PDB entry 8WXE | electron microscopy, 4.00 A resolution | chains d and m of the 8 polymer chains in the assembly

== Chain d ==
Name: T-cell surface glycoprotein CD3 delta chain
Organism: Homo sapiens
UniProtKB: P04234 (CD3D_HUMAN); residue numbers follow UniProt; this construct covers 1-171
Sequence (171 residues; numbered 1 to 171; the number before each row is that of its first residue):
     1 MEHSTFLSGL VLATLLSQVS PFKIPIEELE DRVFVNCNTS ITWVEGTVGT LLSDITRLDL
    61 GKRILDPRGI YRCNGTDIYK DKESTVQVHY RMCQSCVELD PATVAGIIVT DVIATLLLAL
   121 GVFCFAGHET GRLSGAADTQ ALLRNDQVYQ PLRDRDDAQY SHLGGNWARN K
Not modelled in the structure: 1-21, 127-171
Disulfides: Cys37-Cys73, Cys93-Cys96
Curated features (UniProtKB/Swiss-Prot):
  - modified residue (Phosphotyrosine): Tyr149, Tyr160
  - glycosylation (N-linked (GlcNAc...) asparagine): Asn38, Asn74

== Chain m ==
Name: Signal peptide, flag tag, T cell receptor delta variable 1, T cell receptor delta constant
Organism: Homo sapiens
UniProtKB: chimeric construct of A0A1B0GX56, B7Z8K6: residues 21-114 from A0A1B0GX56 (TRDV1_HUMAN) positions 21-114 (same numbers); residues 138-290 from B7Z8K6 positions 1-153 (UniProt number = residue number - 137)
Sequence (307 residues; each row starts with the number of its first residue; numbers below 1 keep their minus sign (Met-16 is residue -16)):
   -16 MDMRVPAQLL GLLLLWLSGA RCMDYKDDDD KGGSETGAQK VTQAQSSVSM PVRKAVTLNC
    44 LYETSWWSYY IFWYKQLPSK EMIFLIRQGS DEQNAKSGRY SVNFKKAAKS VALTISALQL
   104 EDSAKYFCAL GDPGGLNTDK LIFGKGTRVT VEPRSQPHTK PSVFVMKNGT NVACLVKEFY
   164 PKDIRINLVS SKKITEFDPA IVISPSGKYN AVKLGKYEDS NSVTCSVQHD NKTVHSTDFE
   224 VKTDSTDHVK PKETENTKQP SKSCHKPKAI VHTEKVNMMS LTVLGLRMLF AKTVAVNFLL
   284 TAKLFFL
Not modelled in the structure: -16 to 255, 290
Differences from the reference sequence: linker (115-137)
Curated features (UniProtKB/Swiss-Prot):
  - glycosylation (N-linked (GlcNAc...) asparagine): Asn151, Asn214

== Chain d / chain m interface ==
Residue-residue contacts - 20 pairs, chain d then chain m:
  Ser95(d) with Asn260(m)
  Cys96(d) with Glu257(m); Asn260(m), hydrogen bond (backbone-side chain)
  Val97(d) with Asn260(m); Met261(m), hydrophobic
  Glu98(d) with Glu257(m), hydrogen bond (backbone-backbone); Met261(m)
  Leu99(d) with Met261(m), hydrophobic
  Thr103(d) with Thr265(m)
  Ile107(d) with Gly268(m)
  Thr110(d) with Leu272(m)
  Asp111(d) with Met271(m); Leu272(m)
  Leu117(d) with Val279(m), hydrophobic
  Leu118(d) with Val279(m), hydrophobic
  Gly121(d) with Leu282(m)
  Val122(d) with Leu282(m)
  Cys124(d) with Lys286(m)
  Phe125(d) with Leu282(m); Lys286(m)
Other interface residues (no listed pair), chain d (19 interface residues in all): Cys93, Gln94, Asp100, Ala114
Other interface residues (no listed pair), chain m (18 interface residues in all): Thr256, Lys258, Leu269, Lys275, Ala278, Leu283, Ala285, Phe289

== Summary ==
19 residues of chain d and 18 residues of chain m are in contact, with 2 hydrogen bonds. Among the polar pairs
are Cys96(d)-Asn260(m) and Glu98(d)-Glu257(m).
Here chain d is T-cell surface glycoprotein CD3 delta chain and chain m is Signal peptide, flag tag, T cell
receptor delta variable 1, T cell receptor delta constant, both from Homo sapiens. Entry 8WXE (Vgamma5Vdelta1
EH TCR-CD3 complex) was determined by electron microscopy (same publication as 8JBV, 8JC0, 8JCB, 8WY0, 8WYI
and 8YC0).
